PDB entry 7MSH | electron microscopy, 3.23 A resolution | chains A and Q of the 55 polymer chains in the assembly

== Chain A ==
Molecule: 23S rRNA
Source organism: Mycobacterium tuberculosis (strain ATCC 25618 / H37Rv)
Sequence (3138 nucleotides; numbered 1 to 3138; the number before each row is that of its first residue):
     1 UUGUAAGUGUCUAAGGGCGCAUGGUGGAUGCCUUGGCAUCGAGAGCCGAU
    51 GAAGGACGUGGGAGGCUGCGAUAUGCCUCGGGGAGCUGUCAACCGAGCGU
   101 GGAUCCGAGGAUUUCCGAAUGGGGAAACCCAGCACGAGUGAUGUCGUGCU
   151 ACCCGCAUCUGAAUAUAUAGGGUGCGGGAGGGAACGCGGGGAAGUGAAAC
   201 AUCUCAGUACCCGUAGGAGGAGAAAACAAUUGUGAUUCCGCAAGUAGUGG
   251 CGAGCGAACGCGGAACAGGCUAAACCGCACGCAUGGGUAACCGGGUAGGG
   301 GUUGUGUGUGCGGGGUUGUGGGAGGAUAUGUCUCAGCGCUACCCGGCUGA
   351 GAGGCAGUCAGAAAGUGUCGUGGUUAGCGGAAGUGGCCUGGGAUGGUCUG
   401 CCGUAGACGGUGAGAGCCCGGUACGCGAAAACCCGGCACCUGCCUAGUAU
   451 CAAUUCCCGAGUAGCAGCGGGCCCGUGGAAUCCGCUGUGAAUCCGCCGGG
   501 ACCACCCGGUAAGCCUAAAUACUCCUCGAUGACCGAUAGCGGAUUAGUAC
   551 CGUGAGGGAAUGGUGAAAAGUACCCCGGGAGGGGAGUGAAAGAGUACCUG
   601 AAACCGUGUGCCUACAAUCCGUCAGAGCCUCCUUUUCCUCUCCGGAGGAG
   651 GGUGGUGAUGGCGUGCCUUUUGAAGAAUGAGCCUGCGAGUCAGGGACAUG
   701 UCGCAAGGUUAACCCGUGUGGGGUAGCCGCAGCGAAAGCGAGUCUGAAUA
   751 GGGCGACCCACACGCGCAUACGCGCGUGUGAAUAGUGGCGUGUUCUGGAC
   801 CCGAAGCGGAGUGAUCUACCCAUGGCCAGGGUGAAGCGCGGGUAAGACCG
   851 CGUGGAGGCCCGAACCCACUUAGGUUGAAGACUGAGGGGAUGAGCUGUGG
   901 GUAGGGGUGAAAGGCCAAUCAAACUCCGUGAUAGCUGGUUCUCCCCGAAA
   951 UGCAUUUAGGUGCAGCGUUGCGUGGUUCACCGCGGAGGUAGAGCUACUGG
  1001 AUGGCCGAUGGGCCCUACUAGGUUACUGACGUCAGCCAAACUCCGAAUGC
  1051 CGUGGUGUAAAGCGUGGCAGUGAGACGGCGGGGGAUAAGCUCCGUACGUC
  1101 GAAAGGGAAACAGCCCAGAUCGCCGGCUAAGGCCCCCAAGCGUGUGCUAA
  1151 GUGGGAAAGGAUGUGCAGUCGCAAAGACAACCAGGAGGUUGGCUUAGAAG
  1201 CAGCCACCCUUGAAAGAGUGCGUAAUAGCUCACUGGUCAAGUGAUUGUGC
  1251 GCCGAUAAUGUAGCGGGGCUCAAGCACACCGCCGAAGCCGCGGCACAUCC
  1301 ACCUUGUGGUGGGUGUGGGUAGGGGAGCGUCCCUCAUUCAGCGAAGCCAC
  1351 CGGGUGACCGGUGGUGGAGGGUGGGGGAGUGAGAAUGCAGGCAUGAGUAG
  1401 CGACAAGGCAAGUGAGAACCUUGCCCGCCGAAAGACCAAGGGUUCCUGGG
  1451 CCAGGCCAGUCCGCCCAGGGUGAGUCGGGACCUAAGGCGAGGCCGACAGG
  1501 CGUAGUCGAUGGACAACGGGUUGAUAUUCCCGUACCCGUGUGUGGGCGCC
  1551 CGUGACGAAUCAGCGGUACUAACCACCCAAAACCGGAUCGAUCACUCCCC
  1601 UUCGGGGGUGUGGAGUUCUGGGGCUGCGUGGGAACUUCGCUGGUAGUAGU
  1651 CAAGCGAAGGGGUGACGCAGGAAGGUAGCCGUACCAGUCAGUGGUAACAC
  1701 UGGGGCAAGCCGGUAGGGAGAGCGAUAGGCAAAUCCGUCGCUCACUAAUC
  1751 CUGAGAGGUGACGCAUAGCCGGUUGAGGCGAAUUCGGUGAUCCUCUGCUG
  1801 CCAAGAAAAGCCUCUAGCGAGCACACACACGGCCCGUACCCCAAACCGAC
  1851 ACAGGUGGUCAGGUAGAGCAUACCAAGGCGUACGAGAUAACUAUGGUUAA
  1901 GGAACUCGGCAAAAUGCCCCCGUAACUUCGGGAGAAGGGGGACCGGAAUA
  1951 UCGUGAACACCCUUGCGGUGGGAGCGGGAUCCGGUCGCAGAAACCAGUGA
  2001 GGAGCGACUGUUUACUAAAAACACAGGUCCGUGCGAAGUCGCAAGACGAU
  2051 GUAUACGGACUGACGCCUGCCCGGUGCUGGAAGGUUAAGAGGACCCGUUA
  2101 ACCCGCAAGGGUGAAGCGGAGAAUUUAAGCCCCAGUAAACGGCGGUGGUA
  2151 ACUAUAACCAUCCUAAGGUAGCGAAAUUCCUUGUCGGGUAAGUUCCGACC
  2201 UGCACGAAUGGCGUAACGACUUCUCAACUGUCUCAACCAUAGACUCGGCG
  2251 AAAUUGCACUACGAGUAAAGAUGCUCGUUACGCGCGGCAGGACGAAAAGA
  2301 CCCCGGGACCUUCACUACAACUUGGUAUUGAUGUUCGGUACGGUUUGUGU
  2351 AGGAUAGGUGGGAGACUGUGAAACCUCGACGCCAGUUGGGGCGGAGUCGU
  2401 UGUUGAAAUACCACUCUGAUCGUAUUGGGCAUCUAACCUCGAACCCUGAA
  2451 UCGGGUUUAGGGACAGUGCCUGGCGGGUAGUUUAACUGGGGCGGUUGCCU
  2501 CCUAAAAUGUAACGGAGGCGCCCAAAGGUUCCCUCAACCUGGACGGCAAU
  2551 CAGGUGGCGAGUGUAAAUGCACAAGGGAGCUUGACUGCGAGACUUACAAG
  2601 UCAAGCAGGGACGAAAGUCGGGAUUAGUGAUCCGGCACCCCCGAGUGGAA
  2651 GGGGUGUCGCUCAACGGAUAAAAGGUACCCCGGGGAUAACAGGCUGAUCU
  2701 UCCCCAAGAGUCCAUAUCGACGGGAUGGUUUGGCACCUCGAUGUCGGCUC
  2751 GUCGCAUCCUGGGGCUGGAGCAGGUCCCAAGGGUUGGGCUGUUCGCCCAU
  2801 UAAAGCGGCACGCGAGCUGGGUUUAGAACGUCGUGAGACAGUUCGGUCUC
  2851 UAUCCGCCGCGCGCGUCAGAAACUUGAGGAAACCUGUCCCUAGUACGAGA
  2901 GGACCGGGACGGACGAACCUCUGGUGCACCAGUUGUCCCGCCAGGGGCAC
  2951 CGCUGGAUAGCCACGUUCGGUCAGGAUAACCGCUGAAAGCAUCUAAGCGG
  3001 GAAACCUUCUCCAAGAUCAGGUUUCUCACCCACUUGGUGGGAUAAGGCCC
  3051 CCCGCAGAACACGGGUUCAAUAGGUCAGACCUGGAAGCUCAGUAAUGGGU
  3101 GUAGGGAACUGGUGCUAACCGGCCGAAAACUUACAACA
Not modelled in the structure: 1-4, 1013-1022, 3133-3138
Modified residues: 5MU (5-methyluridine 5'-monophosphate) at position 2177; OMG (o2'-methylguanosine-5'-monophosphate) at position 2791
Bound ions: Mg2+ site 1: C31, G1370; Mg2+ site 2: C46, G217; Mg2+ site 3 near G60 (its only coordinating residue here); Mg2+ site 4 near U72 (its only coordinating residue here); Mg2+ site 5 near U120 (its only coordinating residue here); Mg2+ site 6: A162, U166; Mg2+ site 7: G194, U2481; Mg2+ site 8 near G194 (its only coordinating residue here); Mg2+ site 9: A199, C200; Mg2+ site 10 near G220 (its only coordinating residue here); Mg2+ site 11: G379, G421; Mg2+ site 12: G459, A511; 147 more Mg2+ sites not listed
Reported in the primary citation:
  - conformationally variable residues (side-chain flip): A2081

== Chain Q ==
Name: 50S ribosomal protein L20
Source organism: Mycobacterium tuberculosis (strain ATCC 25618 / H37Rv)
UniProtKB: P9WHC5 (RL20_MYCTU); numbering as in UniProt (aligned over 1-129)
Chain sequence (129 residues; row label = number of the first residue in the row):
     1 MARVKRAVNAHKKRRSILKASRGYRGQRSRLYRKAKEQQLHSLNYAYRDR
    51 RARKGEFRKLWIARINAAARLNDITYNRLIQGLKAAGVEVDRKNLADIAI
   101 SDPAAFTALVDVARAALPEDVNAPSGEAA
Not modelled in the structure: 1, 126-129
Bound ions: Mg2+: Gly23 (shared with G657(A) of chain A)

== Interface between chain A and chain Q ==
Pairs across the interface - 145 pairs, chain A then chain Q:
  G17(A) - Arg25(Q)  sugar contact
  C18(A) - Gly23(Q)  phosphate contact
  C18(A) - Tyr24(Q)  sugar contact
  C18(A) - Arg25(Q)  phosphate contact
  C18(A) - Gly26(Q)  hydrogen bond to the phosphate
  C18(A) - Arg30(Q)  salt bridge to the phosphate
  G19(A) - Gly23(Q)  phosphate contact
  G19(A) - Ser29(Q)  phosphate contact
  C20(A) - Arg22(Q)  salt bridge to the phosphate
  U29(A) - Lys5(Q)  salt bridge to the phosphate
  U29(A) - Ala7(Q)  sugar contact
  G30(A) - Lys5(Q)  phosphate contact
  C533(A) - Ala2(Q)  phosphate contact
  C534(A) - Ala2(Q)  phosphate contact
  C534(A) - Arg3(Q)  hydrogen bond to the phosphate
  G535(A) - Arg3(Q)  salt bridge to the phosphate
  A538(A) - Arg3(Q)  sugar contact
  A603(A) - Arg30(Q)  sugar contact
  A603(A) - Leu31(Q)  phosphate contact
  C604(A) - Arg30(Q)  phosphate contact
  C619(A) - Arg28(Q)  base contact
  C620(A) - Arg25(Q)  sugar contact
  C620(A) - Arg28(Q)  sugar contact
  C620(A) - Gln38(Q)  hydrogen bond to the phosphate
  C620(A) - Tyr45(Q)  hydrogen bond to the phosphate
  G621(A) - Tyr24(Q)  phosphate contact
  G621(A) - Arg25(Q)  hydrogen bond to the phosphate
  G621(A) - Gln38(Q)  hydrogen bond to the sugar
  G621(A) - Ser42(Q)  hydrogen bond to the sugar
  G621(A) - Tyr45(Q)  base contact
  G621(A) - Arg48(Q)  base contact
  U622(A) - Tyr24(Q)  hydrogen bond to the phosphate
  U622(A) - Ser42(Q)  sugar contact
  U622(A) - Tyr45(Q)  hydrogen bond to the sugar
  U622(A) - Ala46(Q)  sugar contact
  U622(A) - Asp49(Q)  hydrogen bond to the sugar
  C623(A) - Asp49(Q)  sugar contact
  C623(A) - Arg53(Q)  hydrogen bond to the phosphate
  A624(A) - Arg53(Q)  salt bridge to the phosphate
  A624(A) - Phe57(Q)  sugar contact
  U656(A) - Gly23(Q)  phosphate contact
  G661(A) - Asp49(Q)  hydrogen bond to the base
  C662(A) - Arg48(Q)  hydrogen bond to the base
  G663(A) - Tyr45(Q)  hydrogen bond to the sugar
  G663(A) - Arg48(Q)  sugar contact
  G665(A) - His41(Q)  hydrogen bond to the phosphate
  C666(A) - Glu37(Q)  sugar contact
  C666(A) - His41(Q)  salt bridge to the phosphate
  C682(A) - Leu31(Q)  sugar contact
  C682(A) - Arg33(Q)  salt bridge to the phosphate
  C683(A) - Leu31(Q)  sugar contact
  C683(A) - Arg33(Q)  salt bridge to the phosphate
  U684(A) - His11(Q)  phosphate contact
  U684(A) - Arg14(Q)  salt bridge to the phosphate
  G685(A) - Ala7(Q)  phosphate contact
  G685(A) - His11(Q)  salt bridge to the phosphate
  G685(A) - Arg14(Q)  salt bridge to the phosphate
  C686(A) - Lys5(Q)  phosphate contact
  C686(A) - Arg6(Q)  salt bridge to the phosphate
  G687(A) - Arg6(Q)  salt bridge to the phosphate
  C941(A) - Lys13(Q)  phosphate contact
  A1119(A) - Tyr47(Q)  hydrogen bond to the sugar
  A1119(A) - Arg51(Q)  hydrogen bond to the sugar
  C1121(A) - Tyr47(Q)  hydrogen bond to the phosphate
  C1121(A) - Arg51(Q)  salt bridge to the phosphate
  G1122(A) - Arg50(Q)  salt bridge to the phosphate
  G1122(A) - Arg51(Q)  salt bridge to the phosphate
  C1123(A) - Arg50(Q)  phosphate contact
  C1123(A) - Arg53(Q)  salt bridge to the phosphate
  C1123(A) - Lys54(Q)  salt bridge to the phosphate
  C1124(A) - Arg53(Q)  salt bridge to the phosphate
  C1124(A) - Lys54(Q)  salt bridge to the phosphate
  C1124(A) - Phe57(Q)  stacking on the base
  C1124(A) - Trp61(Q)  sugar contact
  C1124(A) - Lys93(Q)  hydrogen bond to the phosphate
  G1125(A) - Asp91(Q)  sugar contact
  G1125(A) - Lys93(Q)  salt bridge to the phosphate
  G1126(A) - Arg58(Q)  salt bridge to the phosphate
  G1126(A) - Asp91(Q)  phosphate contact
  G1126(A) - Arg92(Q)  salt bridge to the phosphate
  C1127(A) - Arg58(Q)  salt bridge to the phosphate
  C1127(A) - Lys84(Q)  salt bridge to the phosphate
  C1127(A) - Arg92(Q)  salt bridge to the phosphate
  A1138(A) - Lys59(Q)  sugar contact
  A1138(A) - Ile62(Q)  phosphate contact
  A1139(A) - Ile62(Q)  sugar contact
  A1139(A) - Ala63(Q)  phosphate contact
  A1139(A) - Asn66(Q)  hydrogen bond to the phosphate
  A1139(A) - Tyr76(Q)  sugar contact
  G1140(A) - Asn66(Q)  hydrogen bond to the phosphate
  G1140(A) - Arg70(Q)  salt bridge to the phosphate
  G1140(A) - Thr75(Q)  phosphate contact
  G1140(A) - Tyr76(Q)  phosphate contact
  G1140(A) - Asn77(Q)  hydrogen bond to the phosphate
  G1140(A) - Arg78(Q)  base contact
  C1141(A) - Arg70(Q)  salt bridge to the phosphate
  G1142(A) - Asn122(Q)  base contact
  U1143(A) - Asn122(Q)  hydrogen bond to the sugar
  C1279(A) - Asn122(Q)  sugar contact
  C1279(A) - Pro124(Q)  sugar contact
  C1280(A) - Arg78(Q)  base contact
  C1280(A) - Val121(Q)  hydrogen bond to the sugar
  C1280(A) - Ala123(Q)  sugar contact
  C1280(A) - Pro124(Q)  sugar contact
  G1281(A) - Asn77(Q)  hydrogen bond to the sugar
  G1281(A) - Arg78(Q)  hydrogen bond to the sugar
  G1281(A) - Gln81(Q)  sugar contact
  C1282(A) - Tyr76(Q)  sugar contact
  C1282(A) - Asn77(Q)  sugar contact
  C1282(A) - Gln81(Q)  phosphate contact
  C1283(A) - Arg58(Q)  salt bridge to the phosphate
  C1283(A) - Ile62(Q)  phosphate contact
  C1283(A) - Tyr76(Q)  phosphate contact
  C1283(A) - Arg92(Q)  salt bridge to the phosphate
  G1284(A) - Arg58(Q)  salt bridge to the phosphate
  G1284(A) - Ile62(Q)  phosphate contact
  A1286(A) - Arg48(Q)  base contact
  A1286(A) - Arg51(Q)  phosphate contact
  G1329(A) - Asn9(Q)  hydrogen bond to the sugar
  G1329(A) - Lys12(Q)  hydrogen bond to the sugar
  U1330(A) - Val4(Q)  base contact
  U1330(A) - Asn9(Q)  sugar contact
  C1331(A) - Val4(Q)  sugar contact
  C1347(A) - Arg15(Q)  salt bridge to the phosphate
  C1348(A) - Arg15(Q)  salt bridge to the phosphate
  C1350(A) - Arg22(Q)  salt bridge to the phosphate
  C1358(A) - Lys13(Q)  phosphate contact
  C1359(A) - Lys12(Q)  salt bridge to the phosphate
  G1379(A) - Ala2(Q)  hydrogen bond to the phosphate
  G1379(A) - Arg3(Q)  sugar contact
  G1379(A) - Val4(Q)  hydrogen bond to the sugar
  G1381(A) - Arg6(Q)  sugar contact
  G1381(A) - Asn9(Q)  hydrogen bond to the base
  A1382(A) - Arg6(Q)  salt bridge to the phosphate
  A1382(A) - Ala10(Q)  phosphate contact
  A1382(A) - Lys13(Q)  salt bridge to the phosphate
  G1383(A) - Arg14(Q)  salt bridge to the phosphate
  G1383(A) - Tyr32(Q)  phosphate contact
  G1383(A) - Arg33(Q)  hydrogen bond to the sugar
  G1383(A) - Lys36(Q)  hydrogen bond to the base
  G1383(A) - Glu37(Q)  hydrogen bond to the base
  G2256(A) - Lys34(Q)  hydrogen bond to the sugar
  C2257(A) - Gln27(Q)  hydrogen bond to the phosphate
  C2257(A) - Arg28(Q)  hydrogen bond to the sugar
  C2259(A) - Arg25(Q)  salt bridge to the phosphate
Other interface residues (no listed pair), chain A (76 interface residues in all): A680, U1128, C1137, C1332, G1346, G1377, A1378, U1380, A2258
Other interface residues (no listed pair), chain Q (66 interface residues in all): Val8, Lys19, Glu56, Ile80, Ser125

== Summary ==
76 residues of chain A and 66 residues of chain Q are in contact; the contacts include 37 hydrogen bonds, 39
salt bridges and 1 aromatic stacking contact. Polar contacts include G661(A)-Asp49(Q), C662(A)-Arg48(Q) and
G1381(A)-Asn9(Q). C31(A) and G1370(A) form the Mg2+ site 1. The paper reports conformational variability at
A2081(A).
Chain A is 23S rRNA and chain Q is 50S ribosomal protein L20, both from Mycobacterium tuberculosis (strain
ATCC 25618 / H37Rv); the structure, Mtb 70SIC in complex with MtbEttA at Pre_R1 state, was determined by
electron microscopy, deposited together with 7MSC, 7MSM, 7MSZ, 7MT2, 7MT3 and 7MT7.
